PDB entry 1SOM | X-ray diffraction, 2.20 A resolution | chain A

== Chain A ==
Name: Protein (acetylcholinesterase)
Organism: Torpedo californica
Notes: EC 3.1.1.7
UniProt: P04058 (ACES_TORCA); residues 1-543 here correspond to UniProt positions 22-564 (UniProt number = residue number + 21)
Amino-acid sequence (543 residues; row label = number of the first residue in the row):
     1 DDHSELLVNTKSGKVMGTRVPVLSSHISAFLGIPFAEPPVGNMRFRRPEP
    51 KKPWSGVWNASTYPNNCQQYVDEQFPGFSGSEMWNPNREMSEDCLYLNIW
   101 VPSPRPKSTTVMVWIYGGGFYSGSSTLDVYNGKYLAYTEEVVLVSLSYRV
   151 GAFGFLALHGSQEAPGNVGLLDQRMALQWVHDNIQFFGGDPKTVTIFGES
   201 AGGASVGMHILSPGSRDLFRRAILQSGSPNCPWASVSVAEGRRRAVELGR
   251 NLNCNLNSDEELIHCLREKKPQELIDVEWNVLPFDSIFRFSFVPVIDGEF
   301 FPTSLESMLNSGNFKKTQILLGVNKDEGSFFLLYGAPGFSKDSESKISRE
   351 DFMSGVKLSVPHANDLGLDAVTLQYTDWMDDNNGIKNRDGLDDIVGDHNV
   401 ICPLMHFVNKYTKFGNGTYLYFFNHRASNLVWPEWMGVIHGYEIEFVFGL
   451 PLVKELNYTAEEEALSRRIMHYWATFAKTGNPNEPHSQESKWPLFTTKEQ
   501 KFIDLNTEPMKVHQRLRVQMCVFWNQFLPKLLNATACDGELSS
Not modelled in the structure: 1-3, 486-489, 536-543
Swiss-Prot annotation at these positions:
  - active site: S200 (Acyl-ester intermediate), E327 (Charge relay system), H440 (Charge relay system)
  - lipidation: S543 (GPI-anchor amidated serine)
  - glycosylation (N-linked (GlcNAc...) asparagine): N59, N416, N457, N533
Cystine bridges: C67-C94, C254-C265, C402-C521
Glycans and other covalent adducts: N-acetylglucosamine (NAG) linked to N59, N416; methylphosphonic acid ester group (VXA) linked to S200
Small-molecule neighbours: methylphosphonic acid ester group (VXA): G117, G118, G119, A201, W233, F288, F290, F331, H440

== Overview ==
Covalently linked N-acetylglucosamine: at N59 and N416. Methylphosphonic acid ester group is covalently linked
to S200. UniProt lists 3 active-site residues.
Chain A is Protein (acetylcholinesterase) (Torpedo californica); the structure, Torpedo californica
acetylcholinesterase inhibited by nerve agent gd (soman), was determined by X-ray diffraction, deposited
together with 2DFP and 1CFJ.
